PDB entry 6KDA | X-ray diffraction, 2.91 A resolution | chains A and D of the 6 polymer chains in the assembly

[Chain A (and D)]
Protein: DNA (cytosine-5)-methyltransferase 3B
Organism: Homo sapiens
Notes: EC 2.1.1.37; chain D of this document is another copy of the same molecule, construct and numbering; everything in this record applies to it too
UniProtKB: Q9UBC3 (DNM3B_HUMAN); numbering as in UniProt (aligned over 571-853)
Sequence (286 residues; numbered 568 to 853; the number before each row is that of its first residue):
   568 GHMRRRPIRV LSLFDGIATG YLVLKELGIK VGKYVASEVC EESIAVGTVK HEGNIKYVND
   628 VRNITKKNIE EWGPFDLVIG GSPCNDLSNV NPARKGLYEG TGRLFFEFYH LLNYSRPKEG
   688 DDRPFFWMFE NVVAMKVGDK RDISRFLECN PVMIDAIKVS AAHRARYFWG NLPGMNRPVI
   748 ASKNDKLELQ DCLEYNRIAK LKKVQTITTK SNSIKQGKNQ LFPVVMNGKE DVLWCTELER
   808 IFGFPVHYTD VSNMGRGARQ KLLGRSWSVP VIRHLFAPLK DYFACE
Not modelled in the structure: 568-569
Construct notes: expression tag (568-570)
Residues lining bound ligands: S-adenosylhomocysteine (SAH): Phe581, Asp582, Gly583, Ile584, Thr586, Ser604, Glu605, Val606, Cys607, Ser610, Asn626, Asp627, Val628, Arg629, Gly648, Ser649, Pro650, Leu671, Arg832, Ser833, Trp834
Curated features (UniProtKB/Swiss-Prot):
  - active site: Cys651
  - binding site (S-adenosyl-L-methionine): Asp582 to Thr586, Glu605, Asp627 to Arg629, Arg832 to Trp834
  - cross-link: Lys617 (Glycyl lysine isopeptide (Lys-Gly) (interchain with G-Cter in SUMO2))
  - natural variant: Ala585 (A585T: In ICF1; A585V: In ICF1), Ala603 (A603T: In ICF1), Val606 (V606A: In ICF1), Gly663 (G663S: In ICF1), Leu664 (L664P: In ICF1), Pro691 (P691L: In FSHD4), Val699 (V699G: In ICF1), Val726 (V726G: In ICF1), Ala766 (A766P: In ICF1), Glu806 (E806ESTP: In ICF1), His814 (H814R: In ICF1), Asp817 (D817G: In ICF1), 3 further natural variant entries in UniProt
Reported in the primary citation:
  - conformationally variable residues (loop rearrangement, order/disorder transition): Val657, Ile781 to Asn786
  - binding site for the 25-nt DNA strand: Val657
  - binding site for the 25-nt DNA strand: Ser649, Cys651, Glu697, Arg731, Arg733, Thr775, Lys777, Asn779
  - catalytic residues: Cys651, Glu697
  - mutagenesis - V657G, T775S (6.3-fold), N779A, N779D, N779Q, N779V: decreased catalytic activity on CpG sites
  - mutagenesis - C651A: abolished catalytic activity on CpG sites
  - specificity-determining residues: Lys777, Asn779
  - mutagenesis - K777A: decreased catalytic activity on CpG, CpA and CpT sites
  - contacts within the chain: Gln772-Ile774 (hydrogen bond), Gln772-Ser780 (hydrogen bond), Gln772-Lys782 (hydrogen bond), Gln772-Gln783 (hydrogen bond), Gln772-Gly784 (hydrogen bond)
  - mutagenesis - Q772R (0.069 and 0.072 uM): unchanged binding to DNA
  - disease-associated variants - A585V, A603T, V606A: decreased binding to SAM (proposed by the authors, not directly observed)
  - self-association interface (contacts with another copy of this molecule): His814, Asp817, Val818
  - disease-associated variants - H814R, D817G, V818M: decreased binding to DNA (cytosine-5)-methyltransferase 3B (chain A) (proposed by the authors, not directly observed)
  - disease-associated variants - V726G, A766P, R840Q: decreased stability (proposed by the authors, not directly observed)
  - disease-associated variants - V699G: decreased binding to cytosine (proposed by the authors, not directly observed)
  - disease-associated variants - R823G: decreased binding to DNA (proposed by the authors, not directly observed)
  - disease-associated variants - R823G: decreased catalytic activity (citing earlier work)
  - mutagenesis - K777R: increased catalytic activity on CpG
  - mutagenesis - Q772R: decreased catalytic activity on 49-bp DNA (CG-3)
  - mutagenesis - Q772R: decreased catalytic activity on 24-bp DNA (CG and CG-2)

[Chain A / chain D interface]
Contacting residue pairs (33; chain A residue first):
  Thr615(A) - Tyr762(D)
  Val616(A) - Glu761(D)
  Val616(A) - Trp801(D)  hydrophobic
  Glu619(A) - Tyr762(D)  hydrogen bond (backbone-side chain)
  Gly620(A) - Tyr762(D)
  Glu761(A) - Val616(D)
  Tyr762(A) - Val616(D)
  Tyr762(A) - Glu619(D)  hydrogen bond (side chain-backbone)
  Tyr762(A) - Gly620(D)
  Asn763(A) - Thr615(D)
  Val799(A) - Asn820(D)
  Leu800(A) - Asn820(D)  hydrogen bond (backbone-side chain)
  Trp801(A) - Val616(D)  hydrophobic
  Trp801(A) - Val818(D)  hydrophobic
  Trp801(A) - Ser819(D)
  Trp801(A) - Asn820(D)
  Cys802(A) - Asn820(D)  hydrogen bond
  Thr803(A) - Asp817(D)
  His814(A) - His814(D)
  His814(A) - Asp817(D)  salt bridge
  Asp817(A) - Thr803(D)
  Asp817(A) - His814(D)  salt bridge
  Asp817(A) - Asp817(D)
  Asp817(A) - Arg826(D)  salt bridge
  Val818(A) - Trp801(D)  hydrophobic
  Ser819(A) - Trp801(D)
  Asn820(A) - Val799(D)
  Asn820(A) - Leu800(D)  hydrogen bond (side chain-backbone)
  Asn820(A) - Trp801(D)
  Asn820(A) - Cys802(D)
  Asn820(A) - Arg823(D)
  Arg823(A) - Asn820(D)
  Arg826(A) - Asp817(D)  salt bridge
Other interface residues (no listed pair), chain A (21 interface residues in all): Lys617, Gly822
Other interface residues (no listed pair), chain D (21 interface residues in all): Lys617, Asn763, Gly822

[Summary]
The chain A/chain D interface involves 21 residues from each chain; the contacts include 5 hydrogen bonds and
4 salt bridges. Polar contacts include His814(A)-Asp817(D), Asp817(A)-Arg826(D) and Glu619(A)-Tyr762(D). The
paper reports catalytic residues Cys651(A) and Glu697(A); V657G, T775S and N779A of chain A, among others,
reduce catalytic activity on CpG sites; 21 substitutions were tested in all.
Both chains are DNA (cytosine-5)-methyltransferase 3B (Homo sapiens). Entry 6KDA (Crystal structure of human
DNMT3B-DNMT3L in complex with DNA containing CpGpG site) was determined by X-ray diffraction together with
6KDB, 6KDL, 6KDP and 6KDT from the same study.
